5CZ4 - chains N and a of the 28 polymer chains in the assembly; structure by X-ray diffraction, 2.30 A resolution.

[Chain N]
Name: Proteasome subunit beta type-1
Organism: Saccharomyces cerevisiae (strain ATCC 204508 / S288c)
Notes: EC 3.4.25.1
Reference sequence: P38624 (PSB1_YEAST); residues 1-196 here correspond to UniProt positions 20-215 (UniProt number = residue number + 19)
Sequence (196 residues; each row starts with the number of its first residue):
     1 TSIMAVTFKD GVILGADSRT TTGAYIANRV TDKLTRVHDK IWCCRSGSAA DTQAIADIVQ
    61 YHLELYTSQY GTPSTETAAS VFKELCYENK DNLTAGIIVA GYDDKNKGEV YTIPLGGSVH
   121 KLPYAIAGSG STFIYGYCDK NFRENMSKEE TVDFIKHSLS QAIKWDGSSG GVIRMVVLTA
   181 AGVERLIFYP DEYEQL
Curated features (UniProtKB/Swiss-Prot):
  - active site: Thr1 (Nucleophile)
Ion coordination: Mg2+: Ile163, Ser169
What the authors report for this chain:
  - catalytic residues: Thr1
  - catalytic residues: Lys33 (proposed by the authors, not directly observed)

[Chain a]
Name: Proteasome subunit beta type-7
Organism: Saccharomyces cerevisiae (strain ATCC 204508 / S288c)
Notes: EC 3.4.25.1
Reference sequence: P30657 (PSB7_YEAST); residues -12 to 233 here correspond to UniProt positions 21-266 (UniProt number = residue number + 33)
Sequence (246 residues; each row starts with the number of its first residue; numbers below 1 keep their minus sign (Thr-12 is residue -12)):
   -12 TQIANAGASP MVNTQQPIVT GTSVISMKYD NGVIIAADNL GSYGSLLRFN GVERLIPVGD
    48 NTVVGISGDI SDMQHIERLL KDLVTENAYD NPLADAEEAL EPSYIFEYLA TVMYQRRSKM
   108 NPLWNAIIVA GVQSNGDQFL RYVNLLGVTY SSPTLATGFG AHMANPLLRK VVDRESDIPK
   168 TTVQVAEEAI VNAMRVLYYR DARSSRNFSL AIIDKNTGLT FKKNLQVENM KWDFAKDIKG
   228 YGTQKI
Disordered / not traced: -12 to 0, 233

[Interface between chain N and chain a]
Contacting residue pairs (61):
  Arg19(N) - Ala189(a)
  Thr21(N) - Ala189(a)
  Ala24(N) - Phe146(a)  hydrophobic
  Ala24(N) - Arg187(a)
  Ala24(N) - Asp188(a)
  Ala24(N) - Ala189(a)  hydrogen bond (backbone-backbone)
  Tyr25(N) - Phe146(a)
  Tyr25(N) - Arg187(a)
  Ile26(N) - Tyr186(a)
  Ile26(N) - Arg187(a)  hydrogen bond (backbone-side chain)
  Ile26(N) - Asp188(a)
  Ile26(N) - Ala189(a)
  Ala27(N) - Arg187(a)  hydrogen bond (backbone-side chain)
  Asn28(N) - Arg187(a)
  Arg29(N) - Tyr186(a)
  Arg29(N) - Arg187(a)
  Arg29(N) - Lys218(a)  hydrogen bond (side chain-backbone)
  Arg29(N) - Trp219(a)
  Arg29(N) - Phe221(a)
  Val30(N) - Phe221(a)  hydrophobic
  Val30(N) - Ala222(a)  hydrophobic
  Val30(N) - Ile225(a)
  Asp32(N) - Lys226(a)
  Asp32(N) - Gly227(a)  hydrogen bond (side chain-backbone)
  Asp32(N) - Gln231(a)
  Leu34(N) - Gln231(a)  hydrogen bond (backbone-side chain)
  Thr35(N) - Tyr228(a)
  Thr35(N) - Gln231(a)
  Arg36(N) - Gln231(a)  hydrogen bond (backbone-side chain)
  Trp42(N) - Gln231(a)
  Arg45(N) - Tyr228(a)
  Gln53(N) - Tyr228(a)  hydrogen bond (backbone-side chain)
  Ala56(N) - Tyr228(a)
  Asp57(N) - Tyr228(a)  hydrogen bond
  Phe133(N) - Leu33(a)  hydrophobic
  Lys164(N) - Leu34(a)
  Trp165(N) - Ser32(a)
  Trp165(N) - Leu33(a)
  Trp165(N) - Leu34(a)  hydrogen bond (backbone-backbone)
  Trp165(N) - Arg35(a)
  Trp165(N) - Asn37(a)
  Asp166(N) - Ser32(a)
  Gly167(N) - Ser32(a)  hydrogen bond (backbone-backbone)
  Gly167(N) - Leu34(a)
  Gly167(N) - Ala189(a)
  Gly171(N) - Trp219(a)
  Val172(N) - Trp219(a)  hydrophobic
  Val172(N) - Ala222(a)  hydrophobic
  Arg174(N) - Ala222(a)  hydrogen bond (side chain-backbone)
  Arg174(N) - Ile225(a)  hydrogen bond (side chain-backbone)
  Arg185(N) - Lys226(a)
  Arg185(N) - Gln231(a)
  Ile187(N) - Ala222(a)
  Ile187(N) - Lys223(a)
  Tyr189(N) - Trp219(a)
  Tyr189(N) - Asp220(a)  hydrogen bond (side chain-backbone)
  Tyr189(N) - Lys223(a)
  Pro190(N) - Trp219(a)
  Asp191(N) - Arg193(a)  salt bridge
  Glu194(N) - Tyr185(a)  hydrogen bond
  Glu194(N) - Arg193(a)  salt bridge
Interface residues without a listed pair, chain N (33 interface residues in all): Ile163
Interface residues without a listed pair, chain a (26 interface residues in all): Met150, Arg190, Met217

[Overview]
Chain N and chain a form an interface of 33 and 26 residues respectively, with 15 hydrogen bonds and 2 salt
bridges. Among the polar pairs are Asp191(N)-Arg193(a), Glu194(N)-Arg193(a) and Ile26(N)-Arg187(a). Ile163(N)
and Ser169(N) coordinate Mg2+. From UniProt: active-site residue Thr1(N) on chain N. From the paper: catalytic
residues Thr1(N) and Lys33(N).
Chain N is Proteasome subunit beta type-1 and chain a is Proteasome subunit beta type-7, both from
Saccharomyces cerevisiae (strain ATCC 204508 / S288c); the structure, Yeast 20S proteasome at 2.3 A
resolution, was determined by X-ray diffraction, deposited together with 5CZ5, 5CZ6, 5CZ7, 5CZ8, 5CZ9, 5CZA
and 16 further entries.
